Entry 3LAJ (X-ray diffraction, 2.31 A resolution); this record covers chains D and K of the 12 polymer chains in the assembly.

# Chain D
Molecule: Arginine repressor
Organism: Mycobacterium tuberculosis
Reference sequence: P0A4Y8 (ARGR_MYCTU); residues 1-170 here = UniProt positions 1-170
Sequence (170 residues; numbered 1 to 170; the number before each row is that of its first residue):
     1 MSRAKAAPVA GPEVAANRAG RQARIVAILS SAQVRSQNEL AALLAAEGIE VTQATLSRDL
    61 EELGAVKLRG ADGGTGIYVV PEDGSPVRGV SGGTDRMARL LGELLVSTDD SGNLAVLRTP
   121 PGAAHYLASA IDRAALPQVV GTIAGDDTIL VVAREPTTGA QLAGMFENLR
Not modelled in the structure: 1-15
Small-molecule neighbours:
  - arginine (ARG), molecule 1: Pro-121, Gly-122, Asp-146
  - arginine (ARG), molecule 2: His-125, Ala-128, Ser-129, Asp-132, Thr-142, Ile-143, Ala-144
  - arginine (ARG), molecule 3: Gly-145, Asp-146, Asp-147, Thr-148

# Chain K
Molecule: 16-nt DNA strand
Notes: fragment: ARG box DNA segment, strand G
Sequence (16 nucleotides; each row starts with the number of its first residue):
     1 TTGCATAACG ATGCAA

# Interface between chain D and chain K
Pairs across the interface (13):
  Ser-36(D) / DG10(K)  phosphate contact
  Gln-37(D) / DG10(K)  hydrogen bond to the phosphate
  Gln-37(D) / DA11(K)  hydrogen bond to the phosphate
  Gln-53(D) / DG10(K)  base contact
  Gln-53(D) / DA11(K)  hydrogen bond to the base
  Ala-54(D) / DT12(K)  base contact
  Ser-57(D) / DA11(K)  hydrogen bond to the phosphate
  Ser-57(D) / DT12(K)  base contact
  Arg-58(D) / DT12(K)  base contact
  Arg-58(D) / DG13(K)  hydrogen bond to the base
  Lys-67(D) / DC9(K)  hydrogen bond to the phosphate
  Lys-67(D) / DG10(K)  salt bridge to the phosphate
  Tyr-78(D) / DG10(K)  hydrogen bond to the phosphate
Also at the interface, not in a pair above, chain D (10 interface residues in all): Arg-35, Asn-38
Also at the interface, not in a pair above, chain K (6 interface residues in all): DC14

# In short
10 residues of chain D and 6 residues of chain K are in contact; the contacts include 7 hydrogen bonds and 1
salt bridge. Polar pairs include Gln-53(D)/DA11(K), Arg-58(D)/DG13(K) and Gln-37(D)/DG10(K). Chain D binds 3
copies of arginine.
Here chain D is Arginine repressor (Mycobacterium tuberculosis) and chain K is a 16-nt DNA strand. Entry 3LAJ
(The Structure of the Intermediate Complex of the Arginine Repressor from Mycobacterium tuberculosis Bound to
its ...) was determined by X-ray diffraction, deposited together with 3LAP.
